PDB entry 2O5J | X-ray diffraction, 3.00 A resolution | chains B and D of the 8 polymer chains in the assembly

Chain B:
Name: DNA-directed RNA polymerase alpha chain
Source organism: Thermus thermophilus
Notes: EC 2.7.7.6
Reference sequence: Q5SHR6 (RPOA_THET8); residues 1-315 here = UniProt positions 1-315
Amino-acid sequence (315 residues; numbered 1 to 315; the number before each row is that of its first residue):
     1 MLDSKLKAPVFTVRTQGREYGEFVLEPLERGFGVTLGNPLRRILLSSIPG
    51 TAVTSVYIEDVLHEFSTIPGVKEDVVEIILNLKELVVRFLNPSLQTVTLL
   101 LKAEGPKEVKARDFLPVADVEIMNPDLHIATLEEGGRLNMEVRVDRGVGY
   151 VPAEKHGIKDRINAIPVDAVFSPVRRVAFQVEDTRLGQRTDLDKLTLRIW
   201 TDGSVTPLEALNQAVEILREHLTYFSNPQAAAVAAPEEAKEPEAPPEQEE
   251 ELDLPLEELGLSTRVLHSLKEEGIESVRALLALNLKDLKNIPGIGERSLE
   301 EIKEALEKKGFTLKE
Disordered / not traced: 230-315

Chain D:
Name: DNA-directed RNA polymerase beta' chain
Source organism: Thermus thermophilus
Notes: EC 2.7.7.6
Reference sequence: Q8RQE8 (RPOC_THET8); numbering as in UniProt (aligned over 1-1524)
Amino-acid sequence (1524 residues; each row starts with the number of its first residue):
     1 MKKEVRKVRIALASPEKIRSWSYGEVEKPETINYRTLKPERDGLFDERIF
    51 GPIKDYECACGKYKRQRFEGKVCERCGVEVTKSIVRRYRMGHIELATPAA
   101 HIWFVKDVPSKIGTLLDLSATELEQVLYFSKYIVLDPKGAILNGVPVEKR
   151 QLLTDEEYRELRYGKQETYPLPPGVDALVKDGEEVVKGQELAPGVVSRLD
   201 GVALYRFPRRVRVEYVKKERAGLRLPLAAWVEKEAYKPGEILAELPEPYL
   251 FRAEEEGVVELKELEEGAFLVLRREDEPVATYFLPVGMTPLVVHGEIVEK
   301 GQPLAEAKGLLRMPRQVRAAQVEAEEEGETVYLTLFLEWTEPKDYRVQPH
   351 MNVVVPEGARVEAGDKIVAAIDPEEEVIAEAEGVVHLHEPASILVVKARV
   401 YPFEDDVEVSTGDRVAPGDVLADGGKVKSDVYGRVEVDLVRNVVRVVESY
   451 DIDARMGAEAIQQLLKELDLEALEKELLEEMKHPSRARRAKARKRLEVVR
   501 AFLDSGNRPEWMILEAVPVLPPDLRPMVQVDGGRFATSDLNDLYRRLINR
   551 NNRLKKLLAQGAPEIIIRNEKRMLQEAVDALLDNGRRGAPVTNPGSDRPL
   601 RSLTDILSGKQGRFRQNLLGKRVDYSGRSVIVVGPQLKLHQCGLPKRMAL
   651 ELFKPFLLKKMEEKGIAPNVKAARRMLERQRDIKDEVWDALEEVIHGKVV
   701 LLNRAPTLHRLGIQAFQPVLVEGQSIQLHPLVCEAFNADFDGDQMAVHVP
   751 LSSFAQAEARIQMLSAHNLLSPASGEPLAKPSRDIILGLYYITQVRKEKK
   801 GAGLEFATPEEALAAHERGEVALNAPIKVAGRETSVGRLKYVFANPDEAL
   851 LAVAHGIVDLQDVVTVRYMGKRLETSPGRILFARIVAEAVEDEKVAWELI
   901 QLDVPQEKNSLKDLVYQAFLRLGMEKTARLLDALKYYGFTFSTTSGITIG
   951 IDDAVIPEEKKQYLEEADRKLLQIEQAYEMGFLTDRERYDQILQLWTETT
  1001 EKVTQAVFKNFEENYPFNPLYVMAQSGARGNPQQIRQLCGLRGLMQKPSG
  1051 ETFEVPVRSSFREGLTVLEYFISSHGARKGGADTALRTADSGYLTRKLVD
  1101 VTHEIVVREADCGTTNYISVPLFQPDEVTRSLRLRKRADIEAGLYGRVLA
  1151 REVEVLGVRLEEGRYLSMDDVHLLIKAAEAGEIQEVPVRSPLTCQTRYGV
  1201 CQKCYGYDLSMARPVSIGEAVGIVAAQSIGEPGTQLTMRTFHTGGVAGAA
  1251 DITQGLPRVIELFEARRPKAKAVISEIDGVVRIEETEEKLSVFVESEGFS
  1301 KEYKLPKEARLLVKDGDYVEAGQPLTRGAIDPHQLLEAKGPEAVERYLVE
  1351 EIQKVYRAQGVKLHDKHIEIVVRQMMKYVEVTDPGDSRLLEGQVLEKWDV
  1401 EALNERLIAEGKTPVAWKPLLMGVTKSALSTKSWLSAASFQNTTHVLTEA
  1451 AIAGKKDELIGLKENVILGRLIPAGTGSDFVRFTQVVDQKTLKAIEEARK
  1501 EAVEAKERPAARRGVKREQPGKQA
Disordered / not traced: 1, 208-390, 1272-1328, 1506-1524
Ion coordination: Zn2+ site 1: Cys58, Cys60, Cys73, Cys76; Mg2+ site 1: Asp739, Asp741, Asp743 (together with AMP-CPP) (shared with 1 residue of chain H); Mg2+ site 2: Asp739 (together with AMP-CPP); Zn2+ site 2: Cys1112, Cys1194, Cys1201, Cys1204
Ligand contacts: AMP-CPP (APC; diphosphomethylphosphonic acid adenosyl ester): Arg704, Pro706, Asn737, Asp739, Asp741, Asp743, Arg783, Arg1029, Thr1088, Met1238, Arg1239, His1242
From the paper describing this entry:
  - conformationally variable residues (helix shift, order/disorder transition): Ala1077 to Thr1095, Leu1236 to Gln1254

Chain B / chain D interface:
Contacting residue pairs - 31 pairs, chain B then chain D:
  Leu45(B) - His855(D)
  Ser46(B) - His855(D)
  Phe65(B) - Leu813(D)  hydrophobic
  Phe65(B) - Leu839(D)  hydrophobic
  Glu77(B) - Arg872(D)  salt bridge
  Leu80(B) - Val842(D)  hydrophobic
  Leu80(B) - Phe843(D)
  Leu80(B) - Ala844(D)
  Leu80(B) - Arg867(D)
  Lys83(B) - Val842(D)  hydrogen bond (side chain-backbone)
  Glu84(B) - Asn845(D)
  Glu84(B) - Arg867(D)  salt bridge
  Gly149(B) - His855(D)
  Tyr150(B) - Phe843(D)
  Tyr150(B) - Ala852(D)
  Tyr150(B) - His855(D)  hydrogen bond (backbone-side chain)
  Tyr150(B) - Ile857(D)  hydrophobic
  Pro152(B) - Tyr841(D)  hydrophobic
  Pro152(B) - Ile857(D)  hydrophobic
  Glu154(B) - Val821(D)
  Glu154(B) - Tyr841(D)
  Asp168(B) - Tyr841(D)
  Asp168(B) - Val842(D)
  Val170(B) - Glu848(D)
  Arg175(B) - Asp847(D)
  Arg175(B) - Glu848(D)  salt bridge
  Arg175(B) - Leu851(D)
  Arg176(B) - Asp847(D)  salt bridge
  Arg185(B) - Asp689(D)  salt bridge
  Arg185(B) - Glu692(D)  salt bridge
  Thr190(B) - Glu722(D)  hydrogen bond
Interface residues without a listed pair, chain B (23 interface residues in all): Glu64, Asp74, Val76, Lys155, Val181, Gln188
Interface residues without a listed pair, chain D (24 interface residues in all): Gln636, Asp685, Trp688, Arg884, Glu888

Overview:
23 residues of chain B face 24 of chain D across their interface, with 3 hydrogen bonds and 6 salt bridges.
Among the polar pairs are Glu77(B)-Arg872(D), Glu84(B)-Arg867(D) and Arg175(B)-Glu848(D). Ligands of chain D:
AMP-CPP. The Mg2+ site 1 is built by Asp739(D), Asp741(D) and Asp743(D). From the paper: conformational
variability at Ala1077(D) and Leu1236(D).
Here chain B is DNA-directed RNA polymerase alpha chain and chain D is DNA-directed RNA polymerase beta'
chain, both from Thermus thermophilus. Entry 2O5J (Crystal structure of the T. thermophilus RNAP polymerase
elongation complex with the NTP substrate analog) was determined by X-ray diffraction (same publication as
2PPB).
